8SDU - chain A; structure by electron microscopy, 2.05 A resolution.

[Chain A]
Molecule: Solute carrier family 22 member 6
Organism: Rattus norvegicus
UniProt: O35956 (S22A6_RAT); residue numbers follow UniProt; this construct covers 1-551
Chain sequence (551 residues; row label = number of the first residue in the row):
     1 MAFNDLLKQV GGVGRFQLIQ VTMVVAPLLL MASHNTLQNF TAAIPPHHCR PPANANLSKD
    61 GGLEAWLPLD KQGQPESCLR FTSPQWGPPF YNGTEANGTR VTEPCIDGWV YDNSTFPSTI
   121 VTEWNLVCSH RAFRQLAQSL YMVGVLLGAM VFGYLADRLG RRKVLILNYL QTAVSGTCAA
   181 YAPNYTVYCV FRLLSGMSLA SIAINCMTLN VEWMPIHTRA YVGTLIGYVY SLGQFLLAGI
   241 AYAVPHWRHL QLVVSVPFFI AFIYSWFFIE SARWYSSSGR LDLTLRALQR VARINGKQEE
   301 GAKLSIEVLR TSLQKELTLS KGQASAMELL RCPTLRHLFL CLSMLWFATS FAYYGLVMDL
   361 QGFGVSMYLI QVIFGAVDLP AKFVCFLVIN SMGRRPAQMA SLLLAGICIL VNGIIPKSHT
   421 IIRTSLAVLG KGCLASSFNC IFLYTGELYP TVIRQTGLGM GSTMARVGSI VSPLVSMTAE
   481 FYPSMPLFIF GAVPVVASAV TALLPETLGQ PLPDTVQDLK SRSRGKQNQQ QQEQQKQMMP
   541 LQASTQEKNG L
Not modelled in the structure: 1, 58-60, 86-99, 318-323, 525-551
Disulfides: C49-C105, C78-C128
Swiss-Prot annotation at these positions:
  - glycosylation (N-linked (GlcNAc...) asparagine): N39, N56, N92, N113

[In short]
Chain A is Solute carrier family 22 member 6 (Rattus norvegicus); the structure, Structure of rat organic
anion transporter 1 (OAT1), was determined by electron microscopy, deposited together with 8SDY and 8SDZ.
